Entry 2XND (X-ray diffraction, 3.50 A resolution); this record covers chains A and G of the 17 polymer chains in the assembly.

[Chain A]
Protein: ATP synthase subunit alpha, mitochondrial
Organism: Bos taurus
Notes: EC 3.6.3.14
UniProt: P19483 (ATPA_BOVIN); residues 19-510 here correspond to UniProt positions 62-553 (UniProt number = residue number + 43)
Sequence (492 residues; numbered 19 to 510; the number before each row is that of its first residue):
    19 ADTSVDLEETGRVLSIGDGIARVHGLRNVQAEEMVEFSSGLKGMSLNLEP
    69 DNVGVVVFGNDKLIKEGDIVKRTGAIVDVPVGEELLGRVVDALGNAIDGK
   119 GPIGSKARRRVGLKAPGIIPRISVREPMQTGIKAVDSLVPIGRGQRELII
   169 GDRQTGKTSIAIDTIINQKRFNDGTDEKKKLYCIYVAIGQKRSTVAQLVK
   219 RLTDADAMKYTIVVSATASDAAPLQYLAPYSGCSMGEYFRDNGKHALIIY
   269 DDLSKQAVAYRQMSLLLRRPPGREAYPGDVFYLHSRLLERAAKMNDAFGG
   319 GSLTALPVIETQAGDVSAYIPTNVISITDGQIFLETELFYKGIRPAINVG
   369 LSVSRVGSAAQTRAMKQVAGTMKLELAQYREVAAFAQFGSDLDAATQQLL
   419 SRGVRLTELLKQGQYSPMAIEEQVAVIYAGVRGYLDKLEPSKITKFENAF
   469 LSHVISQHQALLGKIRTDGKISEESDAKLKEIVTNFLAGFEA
Differences from the reference sequence: cloning artifact (481)
Metal / ion sites: Mg2+: Thr-176 (together with AMP-PNP)
Small-molecule neighbours: AMP-PNP (ANP; phosphoaminophosphonic acid-adenylate ester): Asp-170, Arg-171, Gln-172, Thr-173, Gly-174, Lys-175, Thr-176, Ser-177, Phe-357, Arg-362, Pro-363, Gln-430, Gly-431, Gln-432
Curated features (UniProtKB/Swiss-Prot):
  - binding site (ATP): Gln-172, Gly-174, Lys-175, Thr-176, Ser-177, Gln-430, Gln-432
  - binding site (Mg(2+)): Thr-176, Asp-269
  - site: Ser-370 (Required for activity)
  - modified residue: Ser-22 (Phosphoserine), Ser-33 (Phosphoserine), Ser-63 (Phosphoserine), Lys-80 (N6-acetyllysine), Lys-83 (N6-acetyllysine), Lys-89 (N6-acetyllysine), Thr-91 (Phosphothreonine), Lys-118 (N6-acetyllysine), Ser-123 (Phosphoserine), Lys-124 (N6-acetyllysine), Ser-141 (Phosphoserine), Arg-161 (Omega-N-methylarginine), Lys-187 (N6-acetyllysine), Lys-196 (N6-acetyllysine), Lys-197 (N6-acetyllysine), Lys-218 (N6-acetyllysine), Lys-262 (N6-acetyllysine), Lys-384 (N6-acetyllysine), Lys-391 (N6-acetyllysine), Lys-455 (N6-acetyllysine) and 4 more in UniProt
  - glycosylation: Ser-33 (O-linked (GlcNAc) serine)

[Chain G]
Protein: ATP synthase subunit gamma, mitochondrial
Organism: Bos taurus
Notes: EC 3.6.3.14
UniProt: P05631 (ATPG_BOVIN); residues 1-272 here correspond to UniProt positions 26-297 (UniProt number = residue number + 25)
Sequence (272 residues; row label = number of the first residue in the row):
     1 ATLKDITRRLKSIKNIQKITKSMKMVAAAKYARAERELKPARVYGVGSLA
    51 LYEKADIKTPEDKKKHLIIGVSSDRGLCGAIHSSVAKQMKSEAANLAAAG
   101 KEVKIIGVGDKIRSILHRTHSDQFLVTFKEVGRRPPTFGDASVIALELLN
   151 SGYEFDEGSIIFNRFRSVISYKTEEKPIFSLDTISSAESMSIYDDIDADV
   201 LRNYQEYSLANIIYYSLKESTTSEQSARMTAMDNASKNASEMIDKLTLTF
   251 NRTRQAVITKELIEIISGAAAL
Unresolved in the structure: 62-66, 97-100
Curated features (UniProtKB/Swiss-Prot):
  - modified residue: Lys-14 (N6-acetyllysine), Lys-24 (N6-succinyllysine), Lys-30 (N6-acetyllysine), Lys-90 (N6-acetyllysine), Ser-121 (Phosphoserine), Lys-129 (N6-acetyllysine), Lys-172 (N6-acetyllysine), Lys-245 (N6-succinyllysine)

[Interface between chain A and chain G]
Pairs across the interface - 13 pairs, chain A then chain G:
  Arg-286(A) / Leu-272(G)
  Pro-289(A) / Ile-265(G)  hydrophobic
  Gly-290(A) / Leu-262(G)
  Arg-291(A) / Ile-258(G)
  Glu-292(A) / Glu-261(G)
  Ala-293(A) / Ile-265(G)
  Ala-331(A) / Lys-4(G)
  Glu-355(A) / Lys-11(G)  salt bridge
  Phe-403(A) / Lys-18(G)
  Phe-403(A) / Ile-19(G)  hydrophobic
  Phe-403(A) / Ser-22(G)
  Ser-408(A) / Arg-133(G)
  Asp-409(A) / Lys-30(G)  salt bridge
Also at the interface, not in a pair above, chain A (14 interface residues in all): Glu-399, Ala-402, Leu-410
Also at the interface, not in a pair above, chain G (15 interface residues in all): Val-26, Arg-75, Ile-266

[Summary]
The interface between chain A and chain G involves 14 residues on one side and 15 on the other, with 2 salt
bridges. Polar pairs include Glu-355(A)/Lys-11(G) and Asp-409(A)/Lys-30(G). Ligands of chain A: AMP-PNP.
Here chain A is ATP synthase subunit alpha, mitochondrial and chain G is ATP synthase subunit gamma,
mitochondrial, both from Bos taurus. Entry 2XND (Crystal structure of bovine F1-c8 sub-complex of ATP
Synthase) was determined by X-ray diffraction.
